PDB entry 8SKZ | electron microscopy, 3.50 A resolution | chains B and K of the 11 polymer chains in the assembly

== Chain B ==
Protein: Histone H3.2
Source organism: Xenopus laevis
UniProtKB: P84233 (H32_XENLA); residues 0-135 here correspond to UniProt positions 1-136 (UniProt number = residue number + 1)
Chain sequence (136 residues; numbered 0 to 135; the number before each row is that of its first residue; numbering starts at 0):
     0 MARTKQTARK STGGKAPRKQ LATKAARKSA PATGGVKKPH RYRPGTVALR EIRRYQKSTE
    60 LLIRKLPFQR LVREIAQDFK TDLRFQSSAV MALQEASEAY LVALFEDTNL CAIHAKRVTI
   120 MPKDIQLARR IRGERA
Disordered / not traced: 0-36, 135
Differences from the reference sequence: engineered mutation Ala102 (Gly103 in P84233)
UniProt features mapped onto this chain:
  - modified residue: Arg2 (Asymmetric dimethylarginine), Thr3 (Phosphothreonine), Lys4 (Allysine), Gln5 (5-glutamyl dopamine), Thr6 (Phosphothreonine), Arg8 (Citrulline), Lys9 (N6,N6,N6-trimethyllysine), Ser10 (ADP-ribosylserine), Thr11 (Phosphothreonine), Lys14 (N6-(2-hydroxyisobutyryl)lysine), Arg17 (Asymmetric dimethylarginine), Lys18 (N6-(2-hydroxyisobutyryl)lysine), Lys23 (N6-(2-hydroxyisobutyryl)lysine), Arg26 (Citrulline), Lys27 (N6,N6,N6-trimethyllysine), Ser28 (ADP-ribosylserine), Lys36 (N6,N6,N6-trimethyllysine), Lys37 (N6-methyllysine), Tyr41 (Phosphotyrosine), Lys56 (N6,N6,N6-trimethyllysine) and 8 more in UniProt
  - lipidation: Cys110 (S-palmitoyl cysteine)

== Chain K ==
Molecule: 192-nt DNA strand
Sequence (192 nucleotides; row label = number of the first residue in the row):
     7 CTGTTCAATA CATGCACAGG ATGTATATAT CTGACACGTG CCTGGAGACT AGGGAGTAAT
    67 CCCCTTGGCG GTTAAAACGC GGGGGACAGC GCGTACGTGC GTTTAAGCGG TGCTAGAGCT
   127 GTCTACGACC AATTGAGCGG CCTCGGCACC GGGATTCTCC AGAGGCCTAT TGGATTGGAA
   187 GTACAGGTTT TC
Disordered / not traced: 7-16, 175-198

== Chain B / chain K interface ==
Residue-residue contacts - 18 pairs, chain B then chain K:
  His39(B) - DC165(K)  sugar contact
  Arg40(B) - DG87(K)  base contact
  Tyr41(B) - DC165(K)  phosphate contact
  Arg42(B) - DG90(K)  salt bridge to the phosphate
  Arg42(B) - DC165(K)  hydrogen bond to the phosphate
  Thr45(B) - DC165(K)  hydrogen bond to the phosphate
  Arg63(B) - DA81(K)  phosphate contact
  Arg63(B) - DA82(K)  salt bridge to the phosphate
  Arg72(B) - DT72(K)  salt bridge to the phosphate
  Arg83(B) - DT72(K)  phosphate contact
  Phe84(B) - DT71(K)  phosphate contact
  Phe84(B) - DT72(K)  hydrogen bond to the phosphate
  Gln85(B) - DT71(K)  phosphate contact
  Arg116(B) - DA92(K)  phosphate contact
  Arg116(B) - DC93(K)  phosphate contact
  Val117(B) - DA92(K)  hydrogen bond to the phosphate
  Thr118(B) - DA92(K)  phosphate contact
  Met120(B) - DC93(K)  phosphate contact
Other interface residues (no listed pair), chain K (12 interface residues in all): DG91, DT164, DC166

== In short ==
Chain B and chain K form an interface of 14 and 12 residues respectively, with 4 hydrogen bonds and 3 salt
bridges. Among the polar pairs are Arg42(B)-DC165(K), Thr45(B)-DC165(K) and Phe84(B)-DT72(K).
Chain B is Histone H3.2 (Xenopus laevis) and chain K is a 192-nt DNA strand; the structure, Cryo-EM structure
of DDM1-HELLS chimera bound to the nucleosome, was determined by electron microscopy.
